Entry 2WWY (X-ray diffraction, 2.90 A resolution); this record covers chains A and B of the 8 polymer chains in the assembly.

# Chain A (and B)
Name: ATP-dependent DNA helicase Q1
Organism: Homo sapiens
Notes: EC 3.6.1.-; chain B of this document is another copy of the same molecule, construct and numbering; everything in this record applies to it too
UniProt: P46063 (RECQ1_HUMAN); residues 49-616 here = UniProt positions 49-616
Chain sequence (591 residues; row label = number of the first residue in the row):
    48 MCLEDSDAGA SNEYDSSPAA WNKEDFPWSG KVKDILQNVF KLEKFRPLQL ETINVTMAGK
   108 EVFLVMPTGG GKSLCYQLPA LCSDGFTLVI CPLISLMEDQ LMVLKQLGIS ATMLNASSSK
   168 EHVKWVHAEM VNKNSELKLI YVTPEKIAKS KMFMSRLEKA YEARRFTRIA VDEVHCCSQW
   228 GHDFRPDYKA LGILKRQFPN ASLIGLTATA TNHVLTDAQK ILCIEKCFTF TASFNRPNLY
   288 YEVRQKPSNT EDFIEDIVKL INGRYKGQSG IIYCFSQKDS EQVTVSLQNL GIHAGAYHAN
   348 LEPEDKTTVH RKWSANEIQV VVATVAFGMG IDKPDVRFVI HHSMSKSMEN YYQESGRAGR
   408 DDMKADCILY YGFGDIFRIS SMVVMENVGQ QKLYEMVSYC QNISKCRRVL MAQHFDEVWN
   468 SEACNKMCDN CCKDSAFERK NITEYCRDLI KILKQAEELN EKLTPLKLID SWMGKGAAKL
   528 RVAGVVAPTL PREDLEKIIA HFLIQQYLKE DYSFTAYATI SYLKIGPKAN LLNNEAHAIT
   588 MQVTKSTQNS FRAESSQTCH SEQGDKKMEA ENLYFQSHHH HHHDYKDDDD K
Unresolved in the structure: 48-62, 593-638 (chain B: 48-63, 594-638)
Bound ions: Zn2+: C453, C471, C475, C478
From the paper describing this entry:
  - binding site for DNA oligo (27bp): Q324
  - binding site for DNA oligo (27bp): D230, R232, Q324, T371, K393, M429, E433, A525, R528, Y564, T566
  - binding site for the 13-nt DNA strand: T511, Y569

# How chain A and chain B interact
Residue-residue contacts (33):
  I194(A) - M432(B)
  A195(A) - M432(B)
  K198(A) - T562(B)
  K198(A) - T566(B)
  M201(A) - F561(B)  hydrophobic
  S202(A) - F561(B)
  E205(A) - S560(B)  hydrogen bond
  E205(A) - F561(B)  hydrogen bond (side chain-backbone)
  Q226(A) - Q226(B)  hydrogen bond (backbone-side chain)
  K236(A) - N434(B)
  G239(A) - N434(B)
  I240(A) - V431(B)
  R243(A) - V431(B)  hydrogen bond (side chain-backbone)
  R243(A) - N434(B)
  Q244(A) - Y559(B)  hydrogen bond (side chain-backbone)
  Q244(A) - F561(B)
  I268(A) - N434(B)  hydrogen bond (backbone-side chain)
  C270(A) - N434(B)
  V431(A) - I240(B)
  V431(A) - R243(B)  hydrogen bond (backbone-side chain)
  M432(A) - I194(B)
  M432(A) - A195(B)
  N434(A) - G239(B)
  N434(A) - R243(B)
  N434(A) - I268(B)  hydrogen bond (side chain-backbone)
  Y559(A) - Q244(B)  hydrogen bond (backbone-side chain)
  S560(A) - E205(B)  hydrogen bond
  F561(A) - M201(B)  hydrophobic
  F561(A) - S202(B)
  F561(A) - E205(B)  hydrogen bond (backbone-side chain)
  F561(A) - Q244(B)
  T562(A) - K198(B)
  A563(A) - M199(B)  hydrophobic
Also at the interface, not in a pair above, chain A (29 interface residues in all): M199, A237, K267, E433, Y564, A565, T566
Also at the interface, not in a pair above, chain B (29 interface residues in all): W227, K236, A237, C270, E433, A563, Y564, A565

# In short
The chain A/chain B interface involves 29 residues from each chain; the contacts include 11 hydrogen bonds.
Polar contacts include E205(A)-S560(B), E205(A)-F561(B) and Q226(A)-Q226(B). The paper reports a binding site
for DNA oligo (27bp) at Q324(A), D230(A) and R232(A) among others; a binding site for the 13-nt DNA strand at
T511(A) and Y569(A).
Chain A and chain B are both ATP-dependent DNA helicase Q1 (Homo sapiens); the structure, Structure of human
RECQ-like helicase in complex with a DNA substrate, was determined by X-ray diffraction (same publication as
4U7D).
